PDB entry 4DQZ | X-ray diffraction, 2.30 A resolution | chains A and B

Chain A (and B):
Molecule: Methyltransferase type 12
Source organism: Clostridium thermocellum
Notes: fragment: Ligase-activating domain; chain B of this document is another copy of the same molecule, construct and numbering; everything in this record applies to it too
Reference sequence: A3DJ37 (A3DJ37_CLOTH); numbering as in UniProt (aligned over 1-230)
Sequence (230 residues; each row starts with the number of its first residue):
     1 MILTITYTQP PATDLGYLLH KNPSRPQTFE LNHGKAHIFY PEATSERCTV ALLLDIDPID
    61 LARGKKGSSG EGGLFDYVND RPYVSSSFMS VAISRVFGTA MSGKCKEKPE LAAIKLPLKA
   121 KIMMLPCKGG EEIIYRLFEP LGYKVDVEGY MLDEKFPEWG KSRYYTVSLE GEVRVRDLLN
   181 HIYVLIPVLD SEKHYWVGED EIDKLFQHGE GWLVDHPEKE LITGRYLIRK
Disordered / not traced: 58-86, 151-162, 191-201, 224-230

Interface between chain A and chain B:
Contacting residue pairs - 39 pairs, chain A then chain B:
  Ile2(A) - Pro26(B)  hydrophobic
  Ile2(A) - Phe39(B)  hydrophobic
  Ser24(A) - Glu148(B)  hydrogen bond
  Ser24(A) - Tyr150(B)
  Arg25(A) - Tyr150(B)  hydrogen bond (side chain-backbone)
  Pro26(A) - Ile2(B)  hydrophobic
  Pro26(A) - Met123(B)  hydrophobic
  Pro26(A) - Met124(B)  hydrophobic
  Lys35(A) - Asp55(B)  salt bridge
  His37(A) - Leu53(B)
  His37(A) - Asp55(B)  salt bridge
  Phe39(A) - Ile2(B)  hydrophobic
  Phe39(A) - Ala51(B)  hydrophobic
  Phe39(A) - Leu53(B)  hydrophobic
  Phe39(A) - Met123(B)  hydrophobic
  Tyr40(A) - Lys121(B)
  Tyr40(A) - Met123(B)
  Pro41(A) - Pro41(B)  hydrophobic
  Pro41(A) - Lys121(B)  hydrogen bond (backbone-side chain)
  Glu42(A) - Arg47(B)  salt bridge
  Glu42(A) - Lys121(B)
  Arg47(A) - Glu42(B)  salt bridge
  Arg47(A) - Arg47(B)
  Ala51(A) - Phe39(B)  hydrophobic
  Leu53(A) - His37(B)
  Leu53(A) - Phe39(B)  hydrophobic
  Asp55(A) - Lys35(B)  salt bridge
  Asp55(A) - His37(B)  salt bridge
  Asp55(A) - Asp55(B)
  Lys121(A) - Tyr40(B)
  Lys121(A) - Pro41(B)  hydrogen bond (side chain-backbone)
  Lys121(A) - Glu42(B)
  Met123(A) - Pro26(B)  hydrophobic
  Met123(A) - Phe39(B)  hydrophobic
  Met123(A) - Tyr40(B)
  Met124(A) - Pro26(B)  hydrophobic
  Glu148(A) - Ser24(B)  hydrogen bond
  Tyr150(A) - Ser24(B)
  Tyr150(A) - Arg25(B)  hydrogen bond (backbone-side chain)
Other interface residues (no listed pair), chain A (22 interface residues in all): Thr4, Pro23, Ala43
Other interface residues (no listed pair), chain B (22 interface residues in all): Thr4, Pro23, Ala43

Summary:
Chain A and chain B each contribute 22 residues to their interface; the contacts include 6 hydrogen bonds and
6 salt bridges. Polar pairs include Lys35(A)-Asp55(B), His37(A)-Asp55(B) and Glu42(A)-Arg47(B).
Both chains are Methyltransferase type 12 (Clostridium thermocellum). Entry 4DQZ (Crystal Structure of
C-terminal Half of Bacterial Hen1) was determined by X-ray diffraction, deposited together with 4DRF and 4E6N.
